PDB entry 2XTE | X-ray diffraction, 3.90 A resolution | chains A and I of the 4 polymer chains in the assembly

# Chain A (and I)
Name: F-box-like/wd repeat-containing protein TBL1X
From: Homo sapiens
Notes: fragment: n-terminal tetramerisation domain, residues 1-90; chain I of this document is another copy of the same molecule, construct and numbering; everything in this record applies to it too
UniProt: O60907 (TBL1X_HUMAN); residues 1-90 here = UniProt positions 1-90
Amino-acid sequence (90 residues; numbered 1 to 90; the number before each row is that of its first residue):
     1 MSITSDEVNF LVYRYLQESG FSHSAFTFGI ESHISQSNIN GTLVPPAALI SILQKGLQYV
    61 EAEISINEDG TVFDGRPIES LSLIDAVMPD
Not modelled in the structure: 1, 68-90
What the authors report for this chain:
  - mutagenesis - V60N: abolished signaling
  - mutagenesis - V60N: decreased binding to SMRT-GPS2 chimera

# Interface between chain A and chain I
Pairs across the interface (4):
  F26(A) - I30(I)  hydrophobic
  T27(A) - T27(I)
  I30(A) - F26(I)  hydrophobic
  I30(A) - I30(I)  hydrophobic
Interface residues without a listed pair, chain A (4 interface residues in all): E31
Interface residues without a listed pair, chain I (4 interface residues in all): E31

# Overview
The chain A/chain I interface involves 4 residues from each chain. The paper reports that V60N of chain A
abolishes signaling; V60N of chain A reduces binding to SMRT-GPS2 chimera.
Both chains are F-box-like/wd repeat-containing protein TBL1X (Homo sapiens). Entry 2XTE (Structure of the
TBL1 tetramerisation domain) was determined by X-ray diffraction, deposited together with 2XTC and 2XTD.
